PDB entry 1KFX | X-ray diffraction, 3.15 A resolution | chains L and S

== Chain L ==
Name: M-calpain large subunit
Source organism: Homo sapiens
Notes: EC 3.4.22.53; fragment: catalytic subunit
Reference sequence: P17655 (CAN2_HUMAN); residues 2-700 here = UniProt positions 2-700
Chain sequence (699 residues; row label = number of the first residue in the row):
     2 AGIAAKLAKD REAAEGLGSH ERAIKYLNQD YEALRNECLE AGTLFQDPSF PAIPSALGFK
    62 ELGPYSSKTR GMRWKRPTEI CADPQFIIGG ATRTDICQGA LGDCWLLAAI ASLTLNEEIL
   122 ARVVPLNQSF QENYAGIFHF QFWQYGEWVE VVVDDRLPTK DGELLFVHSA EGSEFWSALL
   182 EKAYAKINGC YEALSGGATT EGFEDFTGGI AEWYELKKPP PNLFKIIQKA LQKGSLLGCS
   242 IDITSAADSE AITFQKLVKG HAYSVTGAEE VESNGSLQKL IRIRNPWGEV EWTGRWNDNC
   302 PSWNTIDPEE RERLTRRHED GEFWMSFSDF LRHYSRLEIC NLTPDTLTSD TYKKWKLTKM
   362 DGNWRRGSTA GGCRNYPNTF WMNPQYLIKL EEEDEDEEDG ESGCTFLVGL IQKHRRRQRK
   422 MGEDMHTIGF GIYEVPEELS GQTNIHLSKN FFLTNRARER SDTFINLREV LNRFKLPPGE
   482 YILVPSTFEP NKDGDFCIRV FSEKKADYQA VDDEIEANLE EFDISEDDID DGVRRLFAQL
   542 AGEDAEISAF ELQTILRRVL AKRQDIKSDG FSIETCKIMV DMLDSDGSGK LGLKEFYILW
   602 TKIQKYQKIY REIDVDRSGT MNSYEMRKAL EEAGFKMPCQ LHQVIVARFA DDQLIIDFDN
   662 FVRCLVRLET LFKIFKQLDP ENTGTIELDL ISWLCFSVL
Disordered / not traced: 244-259, 297-324, 397-404, 440-443, 565-567
UniProt features mapped onto this chain:
  - region: Glu-515 to Asp-529 (Linker)
  - active site: Cys-105, His-262, Asn-286
  - binding site (Ca(2+)): Ile-89, Gly-91, Asp-96, Glu-175, Gln-229, Lys-230, Glu-292, Asp-299, Glu-323, Ala-542, Asp-545, Glu-547, Glu-552, Asp-585, Asp-587, Ser-589, Lys-591, Glu-596, Asp-615, Asp-617 and 5 more in UniProt
  - modified residue: Ala-2 (N-acetylalanine)
  - natural variant: Glu-22 (D22E: this construct carries the variant)

== Chain S ==
Name: M-calpain small subunit
Source organism: Homo sapiens
Notes: fragment: regulatory subunit
Reference sequence: P04632 (CPNS1_HUMAN); residues 785-968 here correspond to UniProt positions 85-268 (UniProt number = residue number - 700)
Chain sequence (184 residues; numbered 785 to 968; the number before each row is that of its first residue):
   785 THYSNIEANE SEEVRQFRRL FAQLAGDDME VSATELMNIL NKVVTRHPDL KTDGFGIDTC
   845 RSMVAVMDSD TTGKLGFEEF KYLWNNIKRW QAIYKQFDTD RSGTICSSEL PGAFEAAGFH
   905 LNEHLYNMII RRYSDESGNM DFDNFISCLV RLDAMFRAFK SLDKDGTGQI QVNIQEWLQL
   965 TMYS
Disordered / not traced: 785-792
UniProt features mapped onto this chain:
  - binding site (Ca(2+)): Ala-809, Asp-812, Glu-814, Glu-819, Asp-837, Asp-852, Asp-854, Thr-856, Lys-858, Glu-863, Asp-882, Asp-884, Ser-886, Thr-888, Glu-893, Asp-925
  - modified residue: Lys-879 (N6-acetyllysine)

== Interface between chain L and chain S ==
Residue-residue contacts - 102 pairs, chain L then chain S:
  Ala-2(L) with Met-851(S); Ser-853(S), hydrogen bond (backbone-side chain)
  Gly-3(L) with Val-850(S); Met-851(S), hydrogen bond (backbone-backbone); Asp-852(S); Ser-853(S), hydrogen bond (backbone-side chain)
  Ile-4(L) with Ala-849(S); Asp-852(S), hydrogen bond (backbone-backbone); Tyr-967(S)
  Ala-5(L) with Ala-942(S), hydrophobic
  Ala-6(L) with Ser-853(S)
  Lys-7(L) with Ser-853(S)
  Leu-8(L) with Glu-960(S); Gln-963(S)
  Arg-12(L) with Leu-946(S); Gln-955(S), hydrogen bond (side chain-backbone); Glu-960(S), salt bridge
  Glu-13(L) with Lys-948(S)
  Arg-366(L) with Asp-854(S), hydrogen bond (side chain-backbone); Thr-855(S), hydrogen bond (side chain-backbone); Thr-856(S)
  Arg-417(L) with Asp-812(S); Met-813(S); Glu-814(S), salt bridge
  Arg-418(L) with Asp-812(S), salt bridge
  Arg-420(L) with Asp-811(S)
  Ile-516(L) with Ile-958(S), hydrophobic; Gln-959(S)
  Phe-551(L) with Ser-918(S); Asp-919(S); Glu-920(S)
  Glu-575(L) with Arg-916(S)
  Lys-578(L) with Arg-916(S); Tyr-917(S); Ser-918(S)
  Asp-582(L) with Arg-915(S), salt bridge
  Asp-585(L) with Arg-915(S), salt bridge
  Gln-641(L) with Thr-855(S); Gln-963(S), hydrogen bond
  Leu-642(L) with Gln-963(S)
  Gln-644(L) with Thr-855(S)
  Val-645(L) with Thr-855(S); Gln-963(S); Met-966(S), hydrophobic; Tyr-967(S), hydrophobic
  Ala-648(L) with Tyr-967(S), hydrophobic
  Arg-649(L) with Asp-842(S), salt bridge; Arg-845(S); Ser-846(S); Met-966(S); Tyr-967(S); Ser-968(S), hydrogen bond (side chain-backbone)
  Asp-653(L) with Ser-816(S), hydrogen bond; Thr-818(S), hydrogen bond
  Asn-661(L) with Arg-845(S)
  Arg-664(L) with Asp-842(S), salt bridge; Arg-916(S)
  Cys-665(L) with Met-966(S), hydrophobic
  Arg-668(L) with Thr-965(S), hydrogen bond (side chain-backbone); Met-966(S); Ser-968(S), hydrogen bond
  Leu-669(L) with Leu-962(S), hydrophobic; Met-966(S), hydrophobic
  Leu-672(L) with Trp-961(S), hydrogen bond (backbone-side chain); Thr-965(S)
  Phe-673(L) with Leu-962(S), hydrophobic
  Phe-676(L) with Asn-957(S); Ile-958(S), hydrophobic; Trp-961(S)
  Gly-685(L) with Val-956(S); Asn-957(S); Ile-958(S)
  Thr-686(L) with Gln-955(S); Val-956(S); Asn-957(S)
  Ile-687(L) with Val-956(S), hydrogen bond (backbone-backbone); Trp-961(S), hydrophobic
  Glu-688(L) with Gln-953(S); Ile-954(S); Gln-955(S), hydrogen bond
  Leu-689(L) with Phe-943(S); Gln-953(S); Ile-954(S), hydrogen bond (backbone-backbone)
  Asp-690(L) with Phe-943(S); Gly-952(S)
  Leu-691(L) with Phe-940(S), hydrophobic; Phe-943(S); Gly-952(S)
  Trp-694(L) with Met-939(S), hydrogen bond (side chain-backbone); Phe-943(S); Trp-961(S), hydrophobic; Leu-964(S), hydrophobic
  Leu-695(L) with Leu-909(S)
  Cys-696(L) with Leu-909(S)
  Phe-697(L) with Trp-961(S), hydrophobic
  Ser-698(L) with Arg-935(S); Met-939(S)
  Val-699(L) with Met-912(S), hydrophobic; Tyr-917(S); Arg-935(S)
  Leu-700(L) with Arg-916(S); Arg-935(S)
Other interface residues (no listed pair), chain L (59 interface residues in all): Ala-9, Arg-367, Asp-494, Val-581, Gly-588, Ser-589, Pro-639, Ile-646, Phe-650, Ala-651, Ile-675
Other interface residues (no listed pair), chain S (58 interface residues in all): Glu-819, Gly-857, Lys-858, Gly-860, Glu-863, His-908, Ile-913, Asn-928, Ser-945

== Summary ==
Chain L and chain S form an interface of 59 and 58 residues respectively, with 18 hydrogen bonds and 7 salt
bridges. Polar contacts include Arg-12(L)/Glu-960(S), Arg-417(L)/Glu-814(S) and Arg-418(L)/Asp-812(S).
Chain L is M-calpain large subunit and chain S is M-calpain small subunit, both from Homo sapiens; the
structure, Crystal Structure of Human m-Calpain Form I, was determined by X-ray diffraction, deposited
together with 1KFU.
